Entry 8D0B (electron microscopy, 3.43 A resolution); this record covers chains C and E of the 8 polymer chains in the assembly.

[Chain C]
Molecule: CST complex subunit TEN1
Organism: Homo sapiens
UniProtKB: Q86WV5 (TEN1L_HUMAN); residues 3-123 here = UniProt positions 3-123
Amino-acid sequence (121 residues; each row starts with the number of its first residue):
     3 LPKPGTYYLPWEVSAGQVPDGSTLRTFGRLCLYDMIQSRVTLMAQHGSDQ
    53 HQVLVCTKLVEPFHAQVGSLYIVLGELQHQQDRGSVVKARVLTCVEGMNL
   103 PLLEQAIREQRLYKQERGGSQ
Swiss-Prot annotation at these positions:
  - mutagenesis: Tyr115 (Y115A: 2.5-fold reduction in binding affinity for STN1), Arg119 (R119Q: 2-fold reduction in binding affinity for STN1)

[Chain E]
Molecule: DNA primase large subunit
Organism: Homo sapiens
UniProtKB: P49643 (PRI2_HUMAN); residue numbers follow UniProt; this construct covers 16-256
Amino-acid sequence (241 residues; row label = number of the first residue in the row):
    16 DQRNASYPHCLQFYLQPPSENISLIEFENLAIDRVKLLKSVENLGVSYVK
    66 GTEQYQSKLESELRKLKFSYRENLEDEYEPRRRDHISHFILRLAYCQSEE
   116 LRRWFIQQEMDLLRFRFSILPKDKIQDFLKDSQLQFEAISDEEKTLREQE
   166 IVASSPSLSGLKLGFESIYKIPFADALDLFRGRKVYLEDGFAYVPLKDIV
   216 AIILNEFRAKLSKALALTARSLPAVQSDERLQPLLNHLSHS
Swiss-Prot annotation at these positions:
  - region: Leu253 to Ser256 (Interdomain linker)
  - mutagenesis: Arg97 (R97A: Decreases primase affinity for POLA1 by 10-fold), Phe104 (F104A: Decreases primase affinity for POLA1 by 40-fold), Arg107 (R107A: Decreases primase affinity for POLA1 by 30-fold), Leu108 (L108A: Decreases primase affinity for POLA1 by 40-fold)

[Interface between chain C and chain E]
Contacting residue pairs - 6 pairs, chain C then chain E:
  Met37(C) with Ser236(E); Leu237(E), hydrophobic
  Glu63(C) with Ser236(E), hydrogen bond
  Phe65(C) with Ala239(E)
  His66(C) with Ala239(E); Val240(E)
Other interface residues (no listed pair), chain C (5 interface residues in all): Pro64
Other interface residues (no listed pair), chain E (6 interface residues in all): Arg235, Ser242

[In short]
5 residues of chain C and 6 residues of chain E are in contact, with 1 hydrogen bond. The hydrogen-bonded pair
is Glu63(C)-Ser236(E). From UniProt: 2 mutagenesis sites on chain C; 5 mutagenesis sites on chain E.
Chain C is CST complex subunit TEN1 and chain E is DNA primase large subunit, both from Homo sapiens; the
structure, Human CST-DNA polymerase alpha/primase preinitiation complex bound to 4xTEL-foldback template, was
determined by electron microscopy (same publication as 8D0K).
